PDB entry 9INX | X-ray diffraction, 1.72 A resolution | chain A

# Chain A
Protein: Death-associated protein kinase 1
Source organism: Homo sapiens
Notes: EC 2.7.11.1
Reference sequence: P53355 (DAPK1_HUMAN); residues 1-285 here = UniProt positions 1-285
Sequence (293 residues; numbered 1 to 293; the number before each row is that of its first residue):
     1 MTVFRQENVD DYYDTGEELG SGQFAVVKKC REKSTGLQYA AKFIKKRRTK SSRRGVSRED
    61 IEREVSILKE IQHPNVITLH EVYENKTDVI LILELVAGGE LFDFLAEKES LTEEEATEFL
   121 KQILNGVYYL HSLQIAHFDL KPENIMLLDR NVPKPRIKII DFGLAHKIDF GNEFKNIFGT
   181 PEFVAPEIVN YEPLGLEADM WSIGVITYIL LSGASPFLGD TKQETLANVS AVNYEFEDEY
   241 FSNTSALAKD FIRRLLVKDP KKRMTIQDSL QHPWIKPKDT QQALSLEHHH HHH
Unresolved in the structure: 1, 109, 278-293
Construct notes: expression tag (286-293)
Residues lining bound ligands: A1L2W ((E)-1-[2,4-bis(oxidanyl)phenyl]-3-(3-bromanyl-4-oxidanyl-phenyl)prop-2-en-1-one): Leu19, Gly20, Ser21, Gly22, Ala25, Val27, Ala40, Lys42, Ile77, Leu93, Glu94, Leu95, Val96, Glu143, Met146, Ile160, Asp161
UniProt features mapped onto this chain:
  - active site: Asp139 (Proton acceptor)
  - binding site (ATP): Leu19 to Val27, Lys42, Glu94 to Val96, Glu100, Asp161
  - mutagenesis: Lys42 (K42A: Loss of activity, apoptotic function and of autophosphorylation)

# Summary
Ligands of chain A: compound A1L2W. Curated annotation (UniProt) lists active-site residue Asp139, 15
ATP-binding residues and one mutagenesis site.
Chain A is Death-associated protein kinase 1 (Homo sapiens); the structure, Crystal structure of DAPK1 in
complex with compound 10, was determined by X-ray diffraction together with 9INV and 9INW from the same study.
